6RDI - chains U and X of the 31 polymer chains in the assembly; structure by electron microscopy, 3.20 A resolution.

Chain U:
Molecule: ATP synthase subunit alpha
Source organism: Polytomella sp. Pringsheim 198.80
UniProt: A0ZW40 (A0ZW40_9CHLO); residue numbers follow UniProt; this construct covers 1-562
Sequence (562 residues; numbered 1 to 562; the number before each row is that of its first residue):
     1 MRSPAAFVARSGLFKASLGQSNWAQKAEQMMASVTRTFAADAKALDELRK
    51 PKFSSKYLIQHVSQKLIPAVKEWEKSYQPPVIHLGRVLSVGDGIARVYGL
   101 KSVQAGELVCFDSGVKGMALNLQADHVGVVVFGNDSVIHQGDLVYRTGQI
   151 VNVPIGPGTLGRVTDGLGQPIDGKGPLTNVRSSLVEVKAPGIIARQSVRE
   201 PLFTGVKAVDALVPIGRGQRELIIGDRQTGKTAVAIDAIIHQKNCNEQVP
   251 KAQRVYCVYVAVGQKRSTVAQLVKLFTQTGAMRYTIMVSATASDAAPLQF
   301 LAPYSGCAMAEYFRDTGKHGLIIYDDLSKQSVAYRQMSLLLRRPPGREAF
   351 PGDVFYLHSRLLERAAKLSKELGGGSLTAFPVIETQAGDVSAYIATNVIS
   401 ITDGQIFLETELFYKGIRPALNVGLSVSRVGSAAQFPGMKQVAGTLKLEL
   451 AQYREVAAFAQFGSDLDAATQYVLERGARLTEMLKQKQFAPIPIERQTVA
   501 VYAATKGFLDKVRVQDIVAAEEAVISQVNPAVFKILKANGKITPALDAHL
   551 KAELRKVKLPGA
Disordered / not traced: 1-39
Construct notes: conflict Arg266 (Lys in A0ZW40)
Bound ions: Mg2+: Thr232 (together with ATP)
Residues lining bound ligands: ATP (adenosine-5'-triphosphate): Asp226, Arg227, Gln228, Thr229, Gly230, Lys231, Thr232, Ala233, Glu384, Phe413, Arg418, Pro419, Gln486, Lys487, Gln488

Chain X:
Molecule: ATP synthase subunit beta
Source organism: Polytomella sp. Pringsheim 198.80
Notes: EC 7.1.2.2
UniProt: A0ZW41 (A0ZW41_9CHLO); residue numbers follow UniProt; this construct covers 1-574
Sequence (574 residues; each row starts with the number of its first residue):
     1 MALRYAAGLAKNVVQRQGASLNIARAFAAEPAPAIDAGYVSQVIGPVVDV
    51 RFDGELPSILSSLEVEGHSVRLVLEVAQHMGDNTVRCIAMDSTDGLVRGQ
   101 KVVDTGSPIKVPVGRGTLGRIMNVIGEPVDEQGPIDAADIWSIHREAPEF
   151 TEQSTEQEILVTGIKVVDLLAPYQRGGKIGLFGGAGVGKTVLIMELINNV
   201 AKAHGGFSVFAGVGERTREGNDLYREMIESGVIKLGAERGNSKCTLVYGQ
   251 MNEPPGARARVALTGLTVAEYFRDIEGQDVLLFVDNIFRFTQANSEVSAL
   301 LGRIPSAVGYQPTLATDLGGLQERITTTTKGSITSVQAVYVPADDLTDPA
   351 PATTFAHLDATTVLSRSIAELGIYPAVDPLDSTSRMLNPNVIGAEHYNVA
   401 RGVQKVLQDYKNLQDIIAILGMDELSEEDKLTVARARKIQRFLSQPFQVA
   451 EVFTGTPGKYVDLADTISGFQGVLTGKYDDLPEMAFYMVGDIKEVKEKAD
   501 KMAKDIASRKEADNKKVSEELKDIPSLDKLVSEIKEVVIEEDDGLEEDFK
   551 AEALSSETVVLNEEGKSVPLPKKN
Disordered / not traced: 1-32
Construct notes: conflict Ala350 (Gly in A0ZW41), Leu387 (Arg in A0ZW41)
Bound ions: Mg2+: Thr190, Glu215 (together with ADP)
Residues lining bound ligands:
  - ADP (adenosine-5'-diphosphate): Ala185, Gly186, Val187, Gly188, Lys189, Thr190, Val191, Arg216, Glu219, Tyr374, Pro375, Phe447, Ala450, Phe453, Thr454
  - ATP (adenosine-5'-triphosphate): Ser384, Arg385, Leu387, Asn388, Tyr397, Arg401

How chain U and chain X interact:
Residue-residue contacts (174; chain U residue first):
  Ile82(U) with Glu563(X), hydrogen bond (backbone-side chain)
  His83(U) with Glu563(X), hydrogen bond (backbone-side chain)
  Leu84(U) with Leu561(X); Asn562(X); Glu563(X), hydrogen bond (backbone-side chain)
  Gly99(U) with Arg98(X), hydrogen bond (backbone-side chain)
  Leu100(U) with Arg98(X), hydrogen bond (backbone-side chain)
  Lys101(U) with Arg98(X)
  Ser102(U) with Val97(X)
  Val103(U) with Leu96(X); Val97(X)
  Gln104(U) with Gly95(X); Leu96(X); Val97(X)
  Ala105(U) with Val43(X), hydrophobic; Thr93(X); Asp94(X); Gly95(X), hydrogen bond (backbone-backbone); Leu96(X), hydrogen bond (backbone-backbone)
  Gly106(U) with Asp94(X)
  Cys110(U) with Thr558(X); Val560(X), hydrophobic; Leu570(X), hydrophobic
  Asp112(U) with Lys573(X); Asn574(X)
  Ser113(U) with Asn574(X), hydrogen bond
  Gly114(U) with Leu570(X)
  Lys116(U) with Thr558(X)
  Asn121(U) with Val43(X); Ile44(X)
  Leu122(U) with Gln42(X); Val43(X), hydrogen bond (backbone-backbone); Leu96(X); Arg98(X)
  Gln123(U) with Gln42(X); Ile44(X); Arg98(X), hydrogen bond (backbone-side chain)
  Ala124(U) with Gln42(X), hydrogen bond (backbone-side chain)
  His126(U) with Arg98(X), hydrogen bond (backbone-side chain)
  Val127(U) with Arg98(X)
  Val137(U) with Asn574(X)
  His139(U) with Asn574(X)
  Asp142(U) with Asn574(X)
  Tyr145(U) with Val560(X), hydrophobic; Leu570(X), hydrophobic; Pro571(X)
  Arg146(U) with Val560(X); Leu561(X), hydrogen bond (backbone-backbone)
  Thr147(U) with Val559(X); Val560(X)
  Gly148(U) with Leu561(X)
  Ile150(U) with Asp94(X); Gly95(X)
  Ile155(U) with Phe549(X)
  Gly156(U) with Phe549(X)
  Pro157(U) with Leu545(X); Phe549(X)
  Leu160(U) with Leu545(X), hydrophobic
  Leu177(U) with Leu554(X)
  Asn179(U) with Glu546(X); Phe549(X)
  Val180(U) with Phe549(X); Ala551(X); Glu552(X), hydrogen bond (backbone-backbone); Leu554(X), hydrophobic
  Arg181(U) with Phe549(X); Lys550(X); Glu552(X)
  Ser182(U) with Glu552(X)
  Lys188(U) with Asn252(X); Glu253(X), salt bridge
  Ala189(U) with Asn252(X)
  Pro190(U) with Thr217(X)
  Gly191(U) with Thr217(X)
  Ile192(U) with Ile121(X), hydrophobic; Thr217(X); Gly220(X); Asn221(X); Tyr248(X), hydrophobic
  Ile193(U) with Val129(X); Asp130(X); Glu131(X); Tyr224(X), hydrophobic; Arg225(X)
  Arg195(U) with Thr217(X); Asn221(X)
  Gln196(U) with Asn221(X)
  Arg220(U) with Arg216(X)
  Asn246(U) with Glu541(X)
  Gln248(U) with Ile539(X)
  Val249(U) with Ile539(X)
  Pro250(U) with Val538(X); Glu540(X)
  Lys251(U) with Glu540(X); Asp542(X); Gly544(X)
  Arg254(U) with Glu541(X), salt bridge; Asp543(X), salt bridge
  Tyr256(U) with Asp543(X), hydrogen bond (side chain-backbone); Leu545(X)
  Tyr284(U) with Asp543(X)
  Tyr312(U) with Leu545(X), hydrogen bond (side chain-backbone); Phe549(X)
  Phe313(U) with Leu545(X), hydrophobic
  Lys318(U) with Gly544(X); Leu545(X)
  Pro344(U) with Ala299(X); Pro305(X), hydrophobic
  Pro345(U) with Val308(X); Gly309(X)
  Gly346(U) with Val308(X); Gly309(X)
  Arg347(U) with Ala343(X); Asp345(X), salt bridge; Asp348(X), salt bridge
  Gly352(U) with Glu296(X)
  Asp353(U) with Glu296(X)
  Phe355(U) with Met251(X), hydrophobic; Arg289(X); Gln292(X)
  Tyr356(U) with Glu253(X); Pro254(X); Pro255(X); Arg258(X); Glu296(X)
  Ser359(U) with Met251(X), hydrogen bond (side chain-backbone)
  Glu363(U) with Arg216(X); Thr217(X), hydrogen bond; Met251(X); Asn252(X)
  Val390(U) with Arg366(X)
  Ser391(U) with Ala343(X); Asp344(X)
  Thr396(U) with Ala185(X); Tyr340(X), hydrogen bond (backbone-side chain); Pro342(X), hydrogen bond (side chain-backbone)
  Asn397(U) with Tyr340(X)
  Ile399(U) with Ala185(X); Arg216(X), hydrogen bond (backbone-side chain)
  Ser400(U) with Ala185(X); Arg216(X), hydrogen bond (backbone-side chain); Met251(X); Arg289(X); Tyr340(X)
  Ile401(U) with Arg216(X), hydrogen bond (backbone-side chain); Met251(X), hydrophobic
  Thr402(U) with Arg216(X), hydrogen bond (backbone-side chain)
  Asp403(U) with Arg218(X), salt bridge
  Arg429(U) with Phe453(X)
  Val430(U) with Arg218(X)
  Ser432(U) with Phe453(X)
  Ala469(U) with Arg509(X)
  Tyr472(U) with Arg509(X)
  Asn529(U) with Leu527(X)
  Ala531(U) with Val531(X), hydrophobic
  Lys534(U) with Val531(X)
  Ile535(U) with Leu530(X); Val531(X); Ile534(X), hydrophobic
  Ala538(U) with Ile534(X), hydrophobic
  Ala545(U) with Ile524(X), hydrophobic; Pro525(X); Leu530(X)
  Asp547(U) with Ser518(X)
  Ala548(U) with Ser518(X); Glu519(X); Ile524(X), hydrophobic
  His549(U) with Ile524(X); Pro525(X); Ser526(X); Leu527(X)
  Lys551(U) with Ser518(X)
  Ala552(U) with Glu520(X)
  Glu553(U) with Leu527(X)
Other interface residues (no listed pair), chain U (111 interface residues in all): Val81, Phe111, Leu120, Pro154, Glu186, Ser197, Glu247, Arg343, Arg360, Ala392, Tyr393, Leu425, Val473, Val532, Asn539, Pro544
Other interface residues (no listed pair), chain X (86 interface residues in all): Ser41, Asp91, Gly214, Glu215, Asp222, Leu300, Glu370, Asp523

Summary:
The interface between chain U and chain X involves 111 residues on one side and 86 on the other; the contacts
include 24 hydrogen bonds and 6 salt bridges. Polar contacts include Lys188(U)-Glu253(X), Arg254(U)-Glu541(X)
and Arg254(U)-Asp543(X). Chain U binds ATP.
Chain U is ATP synthase subunit alpha and chain X is ATP synthase subunit beta, both from Polytomella sp.
Pringsheim 198.80; the structure, Cryo-EM structure of Polytomella F-ATP synthase, Rotary substate 1A,
monomer-masked refinement, was determined by electron microscopy, deposited together with 6RD4, 6RD5, 6RD6,
6RD7, 6RD8, 6RD9 and 46 further entries.
